8UOT - chains A and B of the 30 polymer chains in the assembly; structure by electron microscopy, 3.70 A resolution.

[Chain A]
Name: DNA-directed RNA polymerase II subunit RPB1
Organism: Saccharomyces cerevisiae
Notes: EC 2.7.7.6
UniProt: P04050 (RPB1_YEAST); residues 1-1733 here = UniProt positions 1-1733
Sequence (1733 residues; row label = number of the first residue in the row):
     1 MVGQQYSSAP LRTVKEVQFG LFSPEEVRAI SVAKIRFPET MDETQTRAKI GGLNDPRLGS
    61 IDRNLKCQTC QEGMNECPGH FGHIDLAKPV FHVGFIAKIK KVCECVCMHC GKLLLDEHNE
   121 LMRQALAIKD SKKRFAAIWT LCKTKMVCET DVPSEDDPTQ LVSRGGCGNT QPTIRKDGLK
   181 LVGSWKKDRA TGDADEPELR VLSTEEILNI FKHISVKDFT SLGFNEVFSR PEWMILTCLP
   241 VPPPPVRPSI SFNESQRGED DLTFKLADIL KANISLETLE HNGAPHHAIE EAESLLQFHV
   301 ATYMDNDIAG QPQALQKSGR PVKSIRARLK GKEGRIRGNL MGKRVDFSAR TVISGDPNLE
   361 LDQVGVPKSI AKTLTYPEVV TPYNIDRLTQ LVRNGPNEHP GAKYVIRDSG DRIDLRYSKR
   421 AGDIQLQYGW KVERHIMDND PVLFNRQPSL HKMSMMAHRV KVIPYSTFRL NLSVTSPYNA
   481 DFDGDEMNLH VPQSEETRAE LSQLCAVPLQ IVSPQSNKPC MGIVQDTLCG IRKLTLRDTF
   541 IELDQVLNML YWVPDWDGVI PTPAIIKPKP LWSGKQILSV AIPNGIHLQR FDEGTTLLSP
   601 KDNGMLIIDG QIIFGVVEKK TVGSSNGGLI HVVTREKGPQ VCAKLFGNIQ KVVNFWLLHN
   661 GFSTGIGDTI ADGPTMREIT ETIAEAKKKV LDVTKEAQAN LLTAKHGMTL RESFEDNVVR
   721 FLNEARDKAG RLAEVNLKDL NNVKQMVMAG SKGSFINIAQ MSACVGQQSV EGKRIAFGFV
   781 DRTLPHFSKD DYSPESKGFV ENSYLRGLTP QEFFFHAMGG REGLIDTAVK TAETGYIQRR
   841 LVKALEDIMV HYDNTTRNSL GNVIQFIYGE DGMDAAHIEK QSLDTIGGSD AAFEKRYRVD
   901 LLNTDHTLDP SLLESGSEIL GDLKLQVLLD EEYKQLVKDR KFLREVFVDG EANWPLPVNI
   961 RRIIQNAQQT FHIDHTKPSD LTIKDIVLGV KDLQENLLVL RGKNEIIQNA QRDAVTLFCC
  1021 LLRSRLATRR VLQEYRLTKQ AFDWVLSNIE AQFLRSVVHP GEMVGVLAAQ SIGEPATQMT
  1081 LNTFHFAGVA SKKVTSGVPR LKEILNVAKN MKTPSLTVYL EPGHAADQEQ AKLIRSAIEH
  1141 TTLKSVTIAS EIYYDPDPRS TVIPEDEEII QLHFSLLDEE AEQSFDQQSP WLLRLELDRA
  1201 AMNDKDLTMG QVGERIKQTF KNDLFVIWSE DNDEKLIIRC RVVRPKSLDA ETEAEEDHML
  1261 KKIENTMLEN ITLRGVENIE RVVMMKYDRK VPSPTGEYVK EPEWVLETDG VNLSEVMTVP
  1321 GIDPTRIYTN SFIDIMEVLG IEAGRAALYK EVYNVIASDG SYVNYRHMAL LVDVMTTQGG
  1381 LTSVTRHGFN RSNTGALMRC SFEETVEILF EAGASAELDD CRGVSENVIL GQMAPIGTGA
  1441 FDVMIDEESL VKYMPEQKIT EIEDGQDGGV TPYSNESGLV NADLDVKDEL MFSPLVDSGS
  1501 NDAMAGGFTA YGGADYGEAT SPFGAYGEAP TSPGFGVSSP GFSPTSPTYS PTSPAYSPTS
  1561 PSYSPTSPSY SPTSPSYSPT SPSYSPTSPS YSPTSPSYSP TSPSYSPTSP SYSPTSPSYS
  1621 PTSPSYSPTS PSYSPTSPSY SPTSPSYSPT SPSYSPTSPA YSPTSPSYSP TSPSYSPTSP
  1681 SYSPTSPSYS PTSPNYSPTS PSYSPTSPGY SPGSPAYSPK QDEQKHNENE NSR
Disordered / not traced: 1, 1082-1092, 1176-1184, 1246-1253, 1455-1733
Swiss-Prot annotation at these positions:
  - region: Pro248 to Asp260 (Lid loop), Asn306 to Lys323 (Rudder loop), Pro810 to Glu822 (Bridging helix)
  - binding site (Zn(2+)): Cys67, Cys70, Cys77, His80, Cys107, Cys110, Cys148, Cys167
  - binding site (Mg(2+)): Asp481, Asp483, Asp485
  - modified residue: Thr1471 (Phosphothreonine)
  - cross-link (Glycyl lysine isopeptide (Lys-Gly)): Lys695 (interchain with G-Cter in ubiquitin), Lys1246 (interchain with G-Cter in ubiquitin), Lys1350 (interchain with G-Cter in ubiquitin)
Ion coordination: Zn2+ site 1: Cys67, Cys70, Cys77, His80; Zn2+ site 2: Cys107, Cys110, Cys148, Cys167

[Chain B]
Name: DNA-directed RNA polymerase II subunit RPB2
Organism: Saccharomyces cerevisiae
Notes: EC 2.7.7.6
UniProt: P08518 (RPB2_YEAST); residue numbers follow UniProt; this construct covers 1-1224
Sequence (1224 residues; numbered 1 to 1224; the number before each row is that of its first residue):
     1 MSDLANSEKY YDEDPYGFED ESAPITAEDS WAVISAFFRE KGLVSQQLDS FNQFVDYTLQ
    61 DIICEDSTLI LEQLAQHTTE SDNISRKYEI SFGKIYVTKP MVNESDGVTH ALYPQEARLR
   121 NLTYSSGLFV DVKKRTYEAI DVPGRELKYE LIAEESEDDS ESGKVFIGRL PIMLRSKNCY
   181 LSEATESDLY KLKECPFDMG GYFIINGSEK VLIAQERSAG NIVQVFKKAA PSPISHVAEI
   241 RSALEKGSRF ISTLQVKLYG REGSSARTIK ATLPYIKQDI PIVIIFRALG IIPDGEILEH
   301 ICYDVNDWQM LEMLKPCVED GFVIQDRETA LDFIGRRGTA LGIKKEKRIQ YAKDILQKEF
   361 LPHITQLEGF ESRKAFFLGY MINRLLLCAL DRKDQDDRDH FGKKRLDLAG PLLAQLFKTL
   421 FKKLTKDIFR YMQRTVEEAH DFNMKLAINA KTITSGLKYA LATGNWGEQK KAMSSRAGVS
   481 QVLNRYTYSS TLSHLRRTNT PIGRDGKLAK PRQLHNTHWG LVCPAETPEG QACGLVKNLS
   541 LMSCISVGTD PMPIITFLSE WGMEPLEDYV PHQSPDATRV FVNGVWHGVH RNPARLMETL
   601 RTLRRKGDIN PEVSMIRDIR EKELKIFTDA GRVYRPLFIV EDDESLGHKE LKVRKGHIAK
   661 LMATEYQDIE GGFEDVEEYT WSSLLNEGLV EYIDAEEEES ILIAMQPEDL EPAEANEEND
   721 LDVDPAKRIR VSHHATTFTH CEIHPSMILG VAASIIPFPD HNQSPRNTYQ SAMGKQAMGV
   781 FLTNYNVRMD TMANILYYPQ KPLGTTRAME YLKFRELPAG QNAIVAIACY SGYNQEDSMI
   841 MNQSSIDRGL FRSLFFRSYM DQEKKYGMSI TETFEKPQRT NTLRMKHGTY DKLDDDGLIA
   901 PGVRVSGEDV IIGKTTPISP DEEELGQRTA YHSKRDASTP LRSTENGIVD QVLVTTNQDG
   961 LKFVKVRVRT TKIPQIGDKF ASRHGQKGTI GITYRREDMP FTAEGIVPDL IINPHAIPSR
  1021 MTVAHLIECL LSKVAALSGN EGDASPFTDI TVEGISKLLR EHGYQSRGFE VMYNGHTGKK
  1081 LMAQIFFGPT YYQRLRHMVD DKIHARARGP MQVLTRQPVE GRSRDGGLRF GEMERDCMIA
  1141 HGAASFLKER LMEASDAFRV HICGICGLMT VIAKLNHNQF ECKGCDNKID IYQIHIPYAA
  1201 KLLFQELMAM NITPRLYTDR SRDF
Disordered / not traced: 1-19, 134-135, 151-158, 262-263, 669-677, 714-725, 731-734, 1213, 1224
Ion coordination: Zn2+: Cys1163, Cys1166, Cys1182

[Chain A / chain B interface]
Contacting residue pairs (298):
  Gln4(A) - Arg1159(B)  hydrogen bond (backbone-side chain)
  Gln5(A) - Arg1159(B)  hydrogen bond (backbone-side chain)
  Gln5(A) - Leu1175(B)
  Ser7(A) - His1161(B)
  Ser7(A) - Leu1175(B)
  Ser7(A) - Phe1180(B)
  Ser7(A) - Gln1193(B)  hydrogen bond (backbone-side chain)
  Ala9(A) - His1161(B)
  Ala9(A) - Gln1193(B)  hydrogen bond (backbone-side chain)
  Pro10(A) - Ile1191(B)
  Pro10(A) - Tyr1192(B)
  Pro10(A) - Gln1193(B)  hydrogen bond (backbone-backbone)
  Leu11(A) - Gln1193(B)
  Leu11(A) - His1195(B)
  Arg12(A) - Tyr1192(B)  hydrogen bond
  Arg12(A) - Gln1193(B)  hydrogen bond (backbone-backbone)
  Arg12(A) - Ile1194(B)
  Arg12(A) - Thr1218(B)
  Arg12(A) - Asp1219(B)  salt bridge
  Thr13(A) - Thr1218(B)  hydrogen bond (backbone-side chain)
  Val14(A) - Ile1194(B)  hydrophobic
  Val14(A) - Leu1216(B)  hydrophobic
  Lys15(A) - Tyr1217(B)
  Lys15(A) - Thr1218(B)
  Lys15(A) - Asp1219(B)
  Lys15(A) - Arg1220(B)
  Glu16(A) - Leu1216(B)
  Glu16(A) - Tyr1217(B)  hydrogen bond (backbone-backbone)
  Glu16(A) - Asp1219(B)
  Glu16(A) - Arg1220(B)
  Glu16(A) - Ser1221(B)  hydrogen bond
  Glu16(A) - Arg1222(B)
  Val17(A) - Arg1215(B)
  Val17(A) - Leu1216(B)  hydrophobic
  Gln18(A) - Pro1214(B)
  Gln18(A) - Arg1215(B)  hydrogen bond (backbone-backbone)
  Phe19(A) - Pro1214(B)  hydrophobic
  Gly20(A) - Ile1212(B)
  Leu21(A) - Asn1211(B)
  Leu21(A) - Arg1215(B)
  Phe22(A) - Met1208(B)  hydrophobic
  Phe22(A) - Asn1211(B)  hydrogen bond (backbone-side chain)
  Phe22(A) - Ile1212(B)
  Ala29(A) - Lys1183(B)
  Ala29(A) - Gly1184(B)
  Ser31(A) - Lys1183(B)  hydrogen bond (backbone-side chain)
  Val32(A) - Lys1183(B)
  Gln68(A) - Ile1172(B)
  Cys70(A) - Ile1172(B)  hydrophobic
  Glu72(A) - Ala1173(B)
  Asn75(A) - Arg1116(B)
  Asn75(A) - Phe1158(B)
  Glu76(A) - Phe1158(B)
  Pro78(A) - Lys1201(B)  hydrogen bond (backbone-side chain)
  Pro78(A) - Gln1205(B)  hydrogen bond (backbone-side chain)
  Phe81(A) - Gln1205(B)
  Phe81(A) - Met1208(B)  hydrophobic
  His92(A) - Met1210(B)  hydrogen bond (side chain-backbone)
  Phe228(A) - Arg1215(B)
  Leu236(A) - Asn1211(B)
  Pro240(A) - Met1208(B)
  Pro243(A) - Gln1205(B)
  Val246(A) - Leu1114(B)
  Val246(A) - Gln1205(B)
  Pro248(A) - Leu1114(B)
  Glu254(A) - Tyr866(B)
  Ser255(A) - Tyr866(B)
  Ser255(A) - Ile918(B)
  Ser255(A) - Arg935(B)  hydrogen bond (backbone-side chain)
  Gln256(A) - Tyr866(B)
  Tyr303(A) - Ala1209(B)
  Met304(A) - Met1210(B)
  Ile325(A) - Glu1206(B)
  Ile325(A) - Met1210(B)  hydrophobic
  Arg328(A) - Leu1114(B)
  Leu329(A) - Leu1203(B)  hydrophobic
  Leu329(A) - Glu1206(B)
  Arg335(A) - Leu1114(B)
  Arg335(A) - Leu1202(B)
  Arg337(A) - Arg1129(B)
  Arg337(A) - Glu1132(B)  salt bridge
  Gly338(A) - Arg1129(B)
  Asn339(A) - Thr1115(B)  hydrogen bond
  Asn339(A) - Gln1117(B)  hydrogen bond (backbone-side chain)
  Leu340(A) - Ala1199(B)  hydrophobic
  Leu340(A) - Ala1200(B)  hydrophobic
  Met341(A) - Arg1135(B)
  Gly342(A) - Arg1129(B)
  Gly342(A) - Phe1130(B)
  Lys343(A) - Gln1117(B)
  Lys343(A) - Arg1129(B)
  Lys343(A) - Phe1130(B)  hydrogen bond (backbone-backbone)
  Lys343(A) - Leu1151(B)
  Lys343(A) - Ser1155(B)
  Arg344(A) - Gln1117(B)
  Arg344(A) - Pro1118(B)
  Arg344(A) - Glu1120(B)  salt bridge
  Arg344(A) - Leu1128(B)  hydrogen bond (side chain-backbone)
  Arg344(A) - Arg1129(B)
  Val345(A) - Arg1106(B)
  Val345(A) - Pro1118(B)
  Val345(A) - Leu1128(B)  hydrogen bond (backbone-backbone)
  Val345(A) - Phe1130(B)  hydrophobic
  Val345(A) - Arg1150(B)
  Val345(A) - Ala1154(B)
  Asp346(A) - Arg1106(B)  salt bridge
  Asp346(A) - Ala1107(B)
  Asp346(A) - Arg1108(B)  hydrogen bond (side chain-backbone)
  Asp346(A) - Gly1109(B)
  Asp346(A) - Arg1150(B)  hydrogen bond (backbone-side chain)
  Asp346(A) - Ala1154(B)  hydrogen bond (backbone-backbone)
  Phe347(A) - Arg1106(B)  hydrogen bond (backbone-backbone)
  Phe347(A) - Ala1107(B)  hydrophobic
  Phe347(A) - Arg1150(B)
  Ser348(A) - Ala1105(B)
  Ser348(A) - Arg1106(B)  hydrogen bond (backbone-backbone)
  Ser348(A) - Leu1128(B)
  Ala349(A) - His1104(B)
  Ala349(A) - Ala1105(B)  hydrophobic
  Arg350(A) - Lys1102(B)
  Arg350(A) - Ile1103(B)
  Arg350(A) - His1104(B)  hydrogen bond (backbone-backbone)
  Arg350(A) - Leu1128(B)
  Thr351(A) - Ile1103(B)
  Val352(A) - Val1099(B)  hydrophobic
  Gly355(A) - Tyr833(B)
  Asp356(A) - Tyr833(B)
  Pro357(A) - Gly832(B)
  Pro357(A) - Tyr833(B)
  Asn358(A) - Tyr833(B)  hydrogen bond
  Ser369(A) - Ile1103(B)
  Ile370(A) - Ile1103(B)  hydrophobic
  Ile370(A) - Ala1105(B)  hydrophobic
  Thr373(A) - Ala1107(B)
  Leu374(A) - Ala1105(B)  hydrophobic
  Arg412(A) - Arg1108(B)
  Glu433(A) - Arg1108(B)  salt bridge
  Leu443(A) - Phe1146(B)  hydrophobic
  Gln447(A) - Glu1134(B)  hydrogen bond
  Ser449(A) - Met1133(B)
  Ser449(A) - Glu1134(B)
  His451(A) - Cys1137(B)
  Lys452(A) - Ala1140(B)
  Lys452(A) - His1141(B)  hydrogen bond
  Met455(A) - Cys1137(B)  hydrophobic
  Met455(A) - Met1138(B)  hydrophobic
  Met455(A) - His1141(B)  hydrogen bond (backbone-side chain)
  Ser466(A) - Ile1103(B)
  Thr467(A) - Ile976(B)
  Arg469(A) - Gly991(B)
  Arg469(A) - Ile992(B)
  Leu472(A) - Gln835(B)
  Asp481(A) - Asp837(B)
  Phe482(A) - Gln835(B)
  Phe482(A) - Glu836(B)
  Phe482(A) - Thr989(B)
  Asp483(A) - Lys979(B)
  Asp483(A) - Lys987(B)
  Asn488(A) - Leu1128(B)
  His490(A) - Phe1130(B)
  Val491(A) - Arg1150(B)  hydrogen bond (backbone-side chain)
  Gln493(A) - Glu1149(B)  hydrogen bond (backbone-side chain)
  Ser494(A) - Glu1149(B)  hydrogen bond
  Thr497(A) - Phe1146(B)
  Thr497(A) - Glu1149(B)
  Glu500(A) - Ala1143(B)
  Glu500(A) - Ala1144(B)
  Glu500(A) - Ser1145(B)  hydrogen bond
  Glu500(A) - Phe1146(B)  hydrogen bond (side chain-backbone)
  Cys505(A) - Met1138(B)  hydrophobic
  Cys505(A) - His1141(B)
  Gln510(A) - His1141(B)  hydrogen bond
  Gln525(A) - Glu836(B)  hydrogen bond
  Gln525(A) - His1015(B)  hydrogen bond (backbone-side chain)
  Asp526(A) - Gln835(B)  hydrogen bond
  Asn654(A) - Ser831(B)
  Leu657(A) - Cys829(B)  hydrophobic
  Leu658(A) - Tyr830(B)  hydrophobic
  Leu658(A) - Ser831(B)
  Leu658(A) - His1076(B)
  Leu658(A) - Leu1081(B)
  His659(A) - Asn1074(B)  hydrogen bond
  His659(A) - Thr1077(B)
  Asn660(A) - Leu1081(B)
  Asn660(A) - Met1082(B)  hydrogen bond (backbone-backbone)
  Asn660(A) - Ala1083(B)
  Gly661(A) - Ala1083(B)
  Phe662(A) - Ala828(B)
  Phe662(A) - Cys829(B)  hydrogen bond (backbone-side chain)
  Phe662(A) - Pro1014(B)
  Ser663(A) - Ile827(B)  hydrogen bond (side chain-backbone)
  Ser663(A) - Ile1085(B)
  Ser663(A) - Phe1086(B)  hydrogen bond (side chain-backbone)
  Thr664(A) - Pro1014(B)
  Thr664(A) - Phe1086(B)
  Gly665(A) - Leu1026(B)
  Gly665(A) - Phe1086(B)
  Ile666(A) - Leu1026(B)  hydrophobic
  Ile666(A) - Phe1086(B)
  Ile670(A) - Arg1067(B)
  Val743(A) - Pro1018(B)  hydrophobic
  Met746(A) - His1015(B)
  Met746(A) - Pro1018(B)  hydrophobic
  Ser751(A) - His1015(B)
  Lys752(A) - His1015(B)
  Lys752(A) - Ser1019(B)
  Gly753(A) - Ser1019(B)  hydrogen bond (backbone-side chain)
  Asn757(A) - Pro1018(B)  hydrogen bond (side chain-backbone)
  Asn757(A) - Ser1019(B)
  Asn757(A) - Met1021(B)
  Gln760(A) - Met1021(B)
  Met761(A) - Val1023(B)  hydrophobic
  Ile775(A) - Asn516(B)
  Ala776(A) - Asn516(B)
  Gly778(A) - His515(B)
  Gly778(A) - Asn516(B)  hydrogen bond (backbone-side chain)
  Phe779(A) - Asn516(B)
  Phe779(A) - Thr517(B)
  Phe779(A) - Glu698(B)
  Phe779(A) - Glu699(B)
  Val780(A) - Glu699(B)  hydrogen bond (backbone-side chain)
  Arg782(A) - Glu698(B)  hydrogen bond (side chain-backbone)
  Arg782(A) - Ile701(B)  hydrogen bond (side chain-backbone)
  Thr783(A) - Asn516(B)  hydrogen bond (backbone-side chain)
  Leu784(A) - Trp519(B)  hydrophobic
  Pro785(A) - Glu698(B)
  Pro785(A) - Ile703(B)  hydrogen bond (backbone-backbone)
  His786(A) - Trp519(B)  hydrogen bond
  His786(A) - Ile703(B)
  His786(A) - Met705(B)
  His786(A) - Glu742(B)
  Phe787(A) - Leu702(B)
  Glu801(A) - Ile729(B)
  Asn802(A) - Arg728(B)
  Tyr804(A) - His761(B)
  Tyr804(A) - Asn762(B)
  Tyr804(A) - Gln763(B)
  Tyr804(A) - Met1021(B)  hydrophobic
  Leu805(A) - His761(B)  hydrogen bond (backbone-side chain)
  Arg806(A) - Lys727(B)
  Arg806(A) - Arg728(B)  hydrogen bond (backbone-side chain)
  Arg806(A) - Ile729(B)
  Arg806(A) - His761(B)  hydrogen bond (backbone-side chain)
  Gly807(A) - Asp760(B)
  Gly807(A) - His761(B)  hydrogen bond (backbone-side chain)
  Leu808(A) - Asp760(B)  hydrogen bond (backbone-backbone)
  Leu808(A) - Phe1047(B)
  Thr809(A) - Ile729(B)
  Thr809(A) - Arg730(B)
  Pro810(A) - Pro745(B)  hydrophobic
  Pro810(A) - Phe1047(B)  hydrophobic
  Gln811(A) - Met705(B)
  Phe813(A) - Phe1047(B)  hydrophobic
  Phe814(A) - Trp519(B)  hydrophobic
  Phe814(A) - Pro524(B)  hydrophobic
  His816(A) - Gln763(B)
  His816(A) - Ser764(B)  hydrogen bond (side chain-backbone)
  Ala817(A) - Pro524(B)
  Ala817(A) - Ser764(B)
  Met818(A) - Leu514(B)
  Met818(A) - His515(B)
  Met818(A) - Asn516(B)
  Arg821(A) - Arg512(B)  hydrogen bond (side chain-backbone)
  Arg821(A) - Gln513(B)
  Arg821(A) - Leu514(B)
  Ile825(A) - Leu508(B)  hydrophobic
  Ile825(A) - Gln513(B)
  Ile825(A) - Cys533(B)  hydrophobic
  Ala828(A) - Cys533(B)  hydrophobic
  Arg839(A) - Glu1132(B)  salt bridge
  Val842(A) - Asp1136(B)
  Glu846(A) - Arg1135(B)  salt bridge
  Met1063(A) - Ile1139(B)
  Val1066(A) - Asp1136(B)
  Val1066(A) - Ile1139(B)  hydrophobic
  Val1066(A) - Ala1140(B)  hydrophobic
  Gln1070(A) - Cys1137(B)
  Lys1261(A) - Lys315(B)
  Leu1409(A) - Leu1207(B)  hydrophobic
  Phe1410(A) - Met1210(B)  hydrophobic
  Ile1429(A) - Pro1197(B)
  Ile1429(A) - Ala1200(B)
  Leu1430(A) - His1195(B)
  Leu1430(A) - Ile1196(B)  hydrophobic
  Leu1430(A) - Pro1197(B)
  Gly1431(A) - Lys1148(B)
  Gly1431(A) - Met1152(B)
  Gln1432(A) - Lys1148(B)
  Met1433(A) - Ala1144(B)  hydrophobic
  Met1433(A) - Ser1145(B)
  Met1433(A) - Lys1148(B)
  Ala1434(A) - Ala1144(B)
  Ile1436(A) - Gly1142(B)
  Ile1436(A) - Ala1144(B)
  Gly1437(A) - Gly1142(B)
  Thr1438(A) - Gly1142(B)  hydrogen bond (backbone-backbone)
  Thr1438(A) - Ala1144(B)
  Thr1438(A) - Ser1145(B)
Other interface residues (no listed pair), chain A (195 interface residues in all): Ser8, Ile30, Thr69, Gln71, Met74, His80, Trp233, Pro242, Pro245, Arg257, Asp305, Gly319, Ser354, Tyr404, Asn445, Tyr465, Gly484, Pro492, Glu496, Leu501, Leu504, Cys529, Gly667, Asp668, Thr680, Ile756, Phe777, Ser788, Gly820, Leu824, Asn1265, Gly1413, Val1424, Val1428, Gly1439
Other interface residues (no listed pair), chain B (170 interface residues in all): Ser265, Lys471, His518, Glu526, Thr527, Gly534, Ser700, Ile748, Leu749, Pro759, Pro765, Asn767, Gly977, Asn1013, Arg1020, Ile1027, Phe1069, Gln1084, Gly1127, Gly1131, Leu1147, Asp1156, Val1160, Leu1168, Thr1170, Lys1174, Asn1176, Tyr1198

[Overview]
195 residues of chain A and 170 residues of chain B are in contact; the contacts include 63 hydrogen bonds and
7 salt bridges. Polar pairs include Arg12(A)-Asp1219(B), Arg337(A)-Glu1132(B) and Arg344(A)-Glu1120(B).
UniProt lists 8 Zn2+-binding residues and 3 Mg2+-binding residues on chain A.
Here chain A is DNA-directed RNA polymerase II subunit RPB1 and chain B is DNA-directed RNA polymerase II
subunit RPB2, both from Saccharomyces cerevisiae. Entry 8UOT (Composite map of PICdeltaTFIIK form1) was
determined by electron microscopy (same publication as 8UOQ).
